PDB entry 6NT1 | X-ray diffraction, 2.20 A resolution | chains A and D of the 4 polymer chains in the assembly

== Chain A (and D) ==
Protein: Catalase-3
From: Neurospora crassa (strain ATCC 24698 / 74-OR23-1A / CBS 708.71 / DSM 1257 / FGSC 987)
Notes: EC 1.11.1.6; chain D of this document is another copy of the same molecule, construct and numbering; everything in this record applies to it too
UniProt: Q9C169 (CAT3_NEUCR); residues 1-719 here = UniProt positions 1-719
Sequence (719 residues; each row starts with the number of its first residue):
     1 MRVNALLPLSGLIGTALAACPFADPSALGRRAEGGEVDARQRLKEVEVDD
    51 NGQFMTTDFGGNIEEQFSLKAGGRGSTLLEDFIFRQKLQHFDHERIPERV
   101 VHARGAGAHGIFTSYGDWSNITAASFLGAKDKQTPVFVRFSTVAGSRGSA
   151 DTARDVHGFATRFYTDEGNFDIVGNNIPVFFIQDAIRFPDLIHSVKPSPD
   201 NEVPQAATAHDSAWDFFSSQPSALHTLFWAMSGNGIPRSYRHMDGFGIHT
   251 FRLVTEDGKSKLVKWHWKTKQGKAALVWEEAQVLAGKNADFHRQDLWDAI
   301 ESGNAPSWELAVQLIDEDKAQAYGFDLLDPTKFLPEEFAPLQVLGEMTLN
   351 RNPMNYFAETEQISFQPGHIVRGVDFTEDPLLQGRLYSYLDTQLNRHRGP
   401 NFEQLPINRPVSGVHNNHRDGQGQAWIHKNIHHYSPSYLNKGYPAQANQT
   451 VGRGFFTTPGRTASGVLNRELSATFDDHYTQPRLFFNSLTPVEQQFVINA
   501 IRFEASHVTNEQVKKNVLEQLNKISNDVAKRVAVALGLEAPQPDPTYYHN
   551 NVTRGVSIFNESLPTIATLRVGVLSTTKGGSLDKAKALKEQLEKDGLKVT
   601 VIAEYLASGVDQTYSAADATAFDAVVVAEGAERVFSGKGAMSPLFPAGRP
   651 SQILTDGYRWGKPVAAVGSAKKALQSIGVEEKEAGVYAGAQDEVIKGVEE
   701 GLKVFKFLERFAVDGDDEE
Not modelled in the structure: 1-37 (chain D: 1-37, 716-719)
UniProt features mapped onto this chain:
  - active site: H102, N175
  - binding site (heme): Y389
Metal / ion sites: heme Fe near Y389 (its only coordinating residue here)
Small-molecule neighbours: heme (HEM): R99, V100, V101, H102, R139, S141, G158, F159, A160, V173, G174, N175, F180, A185, F188, I248, H249, S364, F365, L381, G384, R385, S388, Y389, T392, Q393, R396

== How chain A and chain D interact ==
Pairs across the interface - 253 pairs, chain A then chain D:
  E65(A) with I186(D)
  Q66(A) with I186(D); R187(D), hydrogen bond (backbone-side chain); D190(D), hydrogen bond; Q220(D)
  F67(A) with D184(D); I186(D); R187(D); R469(D); E470(D); L471(D)
  S68(A) with D184(D), hydrogen bond; I186(D); N468(D); R469(D)
  L69(A) with L467(D), hydrophobic; N468(D); R469(D)
  K70(A) with D184(D), salt bridge; P380(D); V466(D); L467(D); N468(D), hydrogen bond (backbone-backbone); E470(D), hydrogen bond (side chain-backbone)
  A71(A) with A463(D); L467(D), hydrophobic
  G72(A) with S464(D); V466(D), hydrogen bond (backbone-backbone); N468(D), hydrogen bond (backbone-side chain)
  G73(A) with S464(D); N468(D)
  R74(A) with A320(D); Q321(D); D326(D), salt bridge; L328(D); E378(D); S472(D)
  G75(A) with E378(D)
  S76(A) with E378(D); Q383(D); R461(D), hydrogen bond
  T77(A) with Q383(D), hydrogen bond (backbone-side chain)
  L78(A) with L467(D), hydrophobic
  D81(A) with R469(D), salt bridge
  F84(A) with A185(D), hydrophobic; I186(D), hydrophobic; G384(D); Y387(D), hydrophobic
  R85(A) with Y387(D)
  K87(A) with I186(D), hydrogen bond (side chain-backbone); D190(D), salt bridge
  L88(A) with A185(D); P189(D); Y387(D), hydrophobic; S388(D)
  Q89(A) with Y387(D); D391(D)
  F91(A) with V100(D); F188(D), hydrophobic; P189(D), hydrophobic; I192(D), hydrophobic
  D92(A) with Y387(D); S388(D), hydrogen bond; D391(D); T392(D), hydrogen bond (backbone-side chain); N395(D)
  H93(A) with D391(D), salt bridge; L394(D); N395(D)
  E94(A) with H193(D), salt bridge
  R95(A) with P97(D); E98(D); V100(D), hydrogen bond (side chain-backbone); K196(D); N395(D), hydrogen bond (backbone-side chain); R398(D)
  P97(A) with R95(D); P97(D)
  E98(A) with R95(D); R147(D), salt bridge
  V100(A) with F91(D); R95(D), hydrogen bond (backbone-side chain)
  R104(A) with Q205(D)
  S146(A) with R147(D), hydrogen bond; G148(D)
  R147(A) with E98(D), salt bridge; S146(D), hydrogen bond; R147(D); E202(D), salt bridge
  G148(A) with S146(D); G148(D); S149(D), hydrogen bond (backbone-backbone); Q205(D)
  S149(A) with G148(D)
  D184(A) with F67(D); S68(D), hydrogen bond; K70(D), salt bridge
  A185(A) with F84(D), hydrophobic; L88(D)
  I186(A) with E65(D); Q66(D); F67(D); S68(D); F84(D); K87(D), hydrogen bond (backbone-side chain)
  R187(A) with Q66(D), hydrogen bond (side chain-backbone); F67(D)
  F188(A) with F91(D), hydrophobic
  P189(A) with L88(D); F91(D), hydrophobic
  D190(A) with Q66(D), hydrogen bond; K87(D), salt bridge
  I192(A) with F91(D), hydrophobic
  H193(A) with E94(D), salt bridge
  K196(A) with R95(D)
  P199(A) with N355(D); Y356(D), hydrogen bond (backbone-backbone)
  D200(A) with W297(D); P353(D); M354(D); Y356(D), hydrogen bond (backbone-backbone)
  N201(A) with R293(D); W297(D); Y356(D)
  E202(A) with R147(D), salt bridge; R293(D), salt bridge; Y356(D)
  V203(A) with D290(D); R293(D); Q294(D)
  P204(A) with D290(D)
  Q205(A) with R104(D); G148(D); D290(D), hydrogen bond (backbone-side chain)
  Q220(A) with Q66(D)
  E279(A) with P646(D); R649(D)
  Q282(A) with G286(D); K287(D), hydrogen bond
  A285(A) with G286(D)
  G286(A) with Q282(D); A285(D); G286(D)
  K287(A) with Q282(D), hydrogen bond
  D290(A) with V203(D); P204(D); Q205(D), hydrogen bond (side chain-backbone)
  R293(A) with N201(D); E202(D), salt bridge; V203(D)
  Q294(A) with V203(D)
  W297(A) with D200(D); N201(D)
  Q321(A) with R74(D)
  D326(A) with R74(D), salt bridge
  L328(A) with R74(D)
  P353(A) with D200(D)
  M354(A) with D200(D)
  N355(A) with P199(D)
  Y356(A) with P199(D), hydrogen bond (backbone-backbone); D200(D), hydrogen bond (backbone-backbone); N201(D); E202(D)
  E378(A) with R74(D); G75(D); S76(D)
  P380(A) with K70(D)
  Q383(A) with S76(D); T77(D), hydrogen bond (side chain-backbone)
  G384(A) with F84(D)
  Y387(A) with F84(D), hydrophobic; R85(D), hydrogen bond (side chain-backbone); Q89(D); D92(D)
  S388(A) with L88(D); D92(D), hydrogen bond
  D391(A) with Q89(D); D92(D); H93(D), salt bridge
  T392(A) with D92(D), hydrogen bond (side chain-backbone)
  L394(A) with H93(D)
  N395(A) with D92(D); H93(D); R95(D), hydrogen bond (side chain-backbone)
  R398(A) with R95(D); R398(D)
  R461(A) with S76(D), hydrogen bond
  A463(A) with A71(D)
  S464(A) with G72(D); G73(D)
  V466(A) with K70(D); G72(D), hydrogen bond (backbone-backbone)
  L467(A) with K70(D); A71(D), hydrophobic; L78(D), hydrophobic
  N468(A) with S68(D); L69(D); K70(D), hydrogen bond (backbone-backbone); G72(D), hydrogen bond (side chain-backbone); G73(D)
  R469(A) with F67(D); S68(D); L69(D); D81(D), salt bridge; I83(D)
  E470(A) with F67(D); K70(D), hydrogen bond (backbone-side chain)
  L471(A) with F67(D); K70(D)
  S472(A) with R74(D)
  N499(A) with P643(D)
  R502(A) with P643(D); L644(D)
  F503(A) with S615(D); A616(D), hydrophobic
  S506(A) with T613(D)
  H507(A) with A616(D)
  V534(A) with Y605(D)
  A535(A) with Y605(D); L606(D), hydrogen bond (backbone-backbone)
  L536(A) with L606(D)
  G537(A) with L606(D)
  Y605(A) with V534(D); A535(D)
  L606(A) with K514(D); A535(D), hydrogen bond (backbone-backbone); L536(D); G537(D)
  T613(A) with A535(D)
  S615(A) with F503(D)
  A616(A) with F503(D), hydrophobic; S506(D); H507(D)
  P643(A) with N499(D), hydrogen bond (backbone-side chain); R502(D); A712(D); V713(D); D714(D)
  L644(A) with R502(D)
  P646(A) with E279(D)
  A647(A) with R659(D), hydrogen bond (backbone-side chain)
  G648(A) with R659(D)
  R649(A) with E279(D)
  Q652(A) with Q652(D), hydrogen bond
  R659(A) with A647(D); G648(D)
  A712(A) with P643(D)
  V713(A) with P643(D)
  D714(A) with P643(D)
  D716(A) with K638(D)
  D717(A) with K638(D); M641(D); P643(D)
Other interface residues (no listed pair), chain A (126 interface residues in all): E64, I83, I96, R99, V101, V283, A320, G465, K514, S642, G715
Other interface residues (no listed pair), chain D (125 interface residues in all): E64, I96, R99, V101, A289, G465, S642

== Summary ==
126 residues of chain A and 125 residues of chain D are in contact, with 45 hydrogen bonds and 18 salt
bridges. Polar contacts include K70(A)-D184(D), R74(A)-D326(D) and D81(A)-R469(D). Bound to chain A: heme.
Both chains are Catalase-3 (Neurospora crassa (strain ATCC 24698 / 74-OR23-1A / CBS 708.71 / DSM 1257 / FGSC
987)). Entry 6NT1 (Catalase 3 from N.Crassa in ferrous state (2.89 MGy)) was determined by X-ray diffraction
(same publication as 6NSW, 6NSY, 6NSZ, 6NT0 and 4AJ9).
